PDB entry 6LF1 | X-ray diffraction, 1.70 A resolution | chains A and B

== Chain A (and B) ==
Name: SeviL
Source organism: Septifer virgatus
Notes: chain B of this document is another copy of the same molecule, construct and numbering; everything in this record applies to it too
Sequence (132 residues; each row starts with the number of its first residue; numbers below 1 keep their minus sign (Gly-2 is residue -2)):
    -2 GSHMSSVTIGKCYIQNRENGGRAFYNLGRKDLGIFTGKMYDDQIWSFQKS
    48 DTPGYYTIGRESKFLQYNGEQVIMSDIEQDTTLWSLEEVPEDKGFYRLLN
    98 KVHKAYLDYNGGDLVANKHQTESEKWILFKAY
Unresolved in the structure: -2 to 3 (chain B: -2 to 5)
What the authors report for this chain:
  - self-association interface (contacts with another copy of this molecule); pairs are residue here / residue on that copy: Gln12-Gln12 (hydrogen bond), Arg14-Met36, Thr33-Asn16 (water-mediated contact), Phe126-Phe126, Met36, Phe126
  - binding site for chloride ion: Phe21, Phe32, Tyr37, Asp39
  - mutagenesis - Q12R/F126K (Kd 0.1 mM): unchanged binding to asialo-GM1
  - mutagenesis - Q12R/F126K (Kd 0.1 mM): unchanged binding to GM1b
  - mutagenesis - D39H: abolished binding to saccharide
  - specificity-determining residues: Phe32 (proposed by the authors, not directly observed)

== How chain A and chain B interact ==
Contacting residue pairs - 35 pairs, chain A then chain B:
  Tyr10(A) - Phe92(B)
  Tyr10(A) - Ile124(B)  hydrophobic
  Gln12(A) - Gln12(B)  hydrogen bond
  Gln12(A) - Arg19(B)
  Gln12(A) - Met36(B)  hydrogen bond
  Asn13(A) - Met36(B)
  Arg14(A) - Lys35(B)
  Arg14(A) - Met36(B)  hydrogen bond (backbone-backbone)
  Arg14(A) - Asp38(B)  salt bridge
  Glu15(A) - Lys35(B)
  Asn16(A) - Gly34(B)
  Gly17(A) - Gly34(B)  hydrogen bond (backbone-backbone)
  Arg19(A) - Gln12(B)
  Arg19(A) - Gly17(B)
  Thr33(A) - Asn16(B)
  Gly34(A) - Asn16(B)
  Gly34(A) - Gly17(B)
  Lys35(A) - Arg14(B)
  Lys35(A) - Glu15(B)  salt bridge
  Met36(A) - Gln12(B)  hydrogen bond
  Met36(A) - Arg14(B)  hydrogen bond (backbone-backbone)
  Met36(A) - Phe92(B)  hydrophobic
  Met36(A) - Ile124(B)  hydrophobic
  Lys90(A) - Ala128(B)
  Lys90(A) - Tyr129(B)
  Gly91(A) - Ala128(B)
  Gly91(A) - Tyr129(B)
  Phe92(A) - Tyr10(B)
  Phe92(A) - Met36(B)  hydrophobic
  Ile124(A) - Lys127(B)
  Ile124(A) - Ala128(B)
  Phe126(A) - Phe126(B)  hydrophobic
  Ala128(A) - Gly91(B)
  Ala128(A) - Ile124(B)
  Tyr129(A) - Lys90(B)
Interface residues without a listed pair, chain A (20 interface residues in all): Lys127
Interface residues without a listed pair, chain B (22 interface residues in all): Asn13, Thr33, Glu119

== Summary ==
20 residues of chain A and 22 residues of chain B are in contact, with 6 hydrogen bonds and 2 salt bridges.
Among the polar pairs are Arg14(A)-Asp38(B), Lys35(A)-Glu15(B) and Gln12(A)-Gln12(B). The paper reports a
binding site for chloride ion at Phe21(A), Phe32(A) and Tyr37(A) among others; D39H of chain A abolishes
binding to saccharide.
Chain A and chain B are both SeviL (Septifer virgatus); the structure, SeviL, a GM1b/asialo-GM1 binding
lectin, was determined by X-ray diffraction together with 6LF2 from the same study.
